Entry 9GCI (X-ray diffraction, 1.47 A resolution); this record covers chain A.

== Chain A ==
Name: beta-glucosidase
Organism: Caldicellulosiruptor saccharolyticus DSM 8903
Notes: EC 3.2.1.21
UniProtKB: A4XIG7 (A4XIG7_CALS8); residue numbers follow UniProt; this construct covers 1-453
Amino-acid sequence (460 residues; row label = number of the first residue in the row; numbers below 1 keep their minus sign (Ser-6 is residue -6)):
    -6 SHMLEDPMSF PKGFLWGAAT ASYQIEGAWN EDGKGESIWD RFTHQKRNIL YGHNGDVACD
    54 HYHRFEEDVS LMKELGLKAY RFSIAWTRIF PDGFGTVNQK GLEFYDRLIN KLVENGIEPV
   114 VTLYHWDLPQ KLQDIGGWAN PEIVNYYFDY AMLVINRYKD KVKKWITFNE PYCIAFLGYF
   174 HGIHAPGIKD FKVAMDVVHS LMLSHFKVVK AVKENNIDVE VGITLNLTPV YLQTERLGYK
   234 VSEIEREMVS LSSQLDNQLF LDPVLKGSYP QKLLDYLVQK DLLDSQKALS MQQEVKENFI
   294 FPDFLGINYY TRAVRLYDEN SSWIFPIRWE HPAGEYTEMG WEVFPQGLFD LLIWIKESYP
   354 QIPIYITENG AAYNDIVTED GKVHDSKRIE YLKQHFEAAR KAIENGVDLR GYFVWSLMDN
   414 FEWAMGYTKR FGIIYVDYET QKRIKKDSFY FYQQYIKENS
Construct notes: expression tag (-6 to 0)
What the authors report for this chain:
  - catalytic residues: Glu163, Glu361
  - binding site for glycerol: Glu163, His324, Glu361
  - binding site for 1,2-ethanediol: Glu163
  - conformationally variable residues (loop rearrangement, side-chain flip): Glu207, Asp211, Asp249, Glu312 to Pro319, Trp322, His324

== Summary ==
From the paper: catalytic residues Glu163 and Glu361; a binding site for glycerol at Glu163, His324 and
Glu361.
Chain A is beta-glucosidase (Caldicellulosiruptor saccharolyticus DSM 8903); the structure, The crystal
structure of beta-glucosidase from the thermophilic bacterium Caldicellulosiruptor saccharolyticus, was
determined by X-ray diffraction (same publication as 9GCJ).
